Entry 4F0M (X-ray diffraction, 2.25 A resolution); this record covers chains A and B.

[Chain A]
Protein: Ribulose bisphosphate carboxylase large chain
Organism: Galdieria sulphuraria
Notes: EC 4.1.1.39
UniProtKB: P23755 (RBL_GALSU); residues 1-493 here = UniProt positions 1-493
Amino-acid sequence (493 residues; row label = number of the first residue in the row):
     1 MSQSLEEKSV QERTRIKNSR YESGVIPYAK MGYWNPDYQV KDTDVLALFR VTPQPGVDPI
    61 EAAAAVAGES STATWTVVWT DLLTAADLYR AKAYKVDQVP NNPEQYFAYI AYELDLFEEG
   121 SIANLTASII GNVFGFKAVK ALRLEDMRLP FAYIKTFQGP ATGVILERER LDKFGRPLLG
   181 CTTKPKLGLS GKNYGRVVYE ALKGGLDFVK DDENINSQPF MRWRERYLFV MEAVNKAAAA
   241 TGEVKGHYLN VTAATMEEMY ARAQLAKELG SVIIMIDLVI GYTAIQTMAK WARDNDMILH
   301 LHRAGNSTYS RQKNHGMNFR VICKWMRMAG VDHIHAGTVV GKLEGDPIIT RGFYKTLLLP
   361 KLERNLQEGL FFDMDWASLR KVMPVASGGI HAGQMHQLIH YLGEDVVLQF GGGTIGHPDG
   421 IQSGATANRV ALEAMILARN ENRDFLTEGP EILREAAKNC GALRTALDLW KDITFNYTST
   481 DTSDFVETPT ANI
Not modelled in the structure: 1-26, 475-493
Modified / non-standard residues: Cys-181 (s-nitroso-cysteine; SNC); Cys-460 (s-nitroso-cysteine; SNC)
Swiss-Prot annotation at these positions:
  - active site (Proton acceptor): Lys-184, His-302
  - binding site (substrate): Asn-132, Thr-182, Lys-186, Arg-303, His-335, Ser-387
  - binding site (Mg(2+)): Lys-210, Asp-212, Glu-213
  - site: Lys-342 (Transition state stabilizer)
  - modified residue: Cys-181 (S-nitrosocysteine), Lys-210 (N6-carboxylysine), Cys-460 (S-nitrosocysteine)
What the authors report for this chain:
  - Mg2+ coordination through a water molecule: His-300
  - catalytic residues: Lys-210, Asp-212, Glu-213 (proposed by the authors, not directly observed)

[Chain B]
Protein: Ribulose bisphosphate carboxylase small chain
Organism: Galdieria sulphuraria
Notes: EC 4.1.1.39
UniProtKB: P23756 (RBS_GALSU); residues 501-638 here correspond to UniProt positions 1-138 (UniProt number = residue number - 500)
Amino-acid sequence (138 residues; row label = number of the first residue in the row):
   501 MRITQGTFSF LPDLTDEQIK KQIDYMISKK LAIGIEYTND IHPRNSFWEM WGLPLFEVTD
   561 PAPVLFEINA CRKAKSNFYI KVVGFSSERG IESTIISFIV NRPKHEPGFN LIRQEDKSRS
   621 IKYSIQAYET YKPEDQRY

[Interface between chain A and chain B]
Pairs across the interface (65):
  Ile-165(A) / Gly-590(B)
  Ile-165(A) / Ile-591(B)
  Ile-165(A) / Ser-593(B)
  Glu-169(A) / Ser-593(B)  hydrogen bond
  Asp-172(A) / Gln-505(B)
  Phe-174(A) / Thr-507(B)  hydrogen bond (backbone-side chain)
  Phe-174(A) / Thr-594(B)
  Phe-174(A) / Ile-595(B)
  Phe-174(A) / Ile-596(B)
  Phe-174(A) / Ser-597(B)
  Gly-175(A) / Thr-507(B)
  Gly-175(A) / Ile-595(B)  hydrogen bond (backbone-backbone)
  Arg-176(A) / Thr-507(B)
  Gly-204(A) / Phe-510(B)
  Gly-205(A) / Phe-510(B)
  Glu-232(A) / Arg-613(B)  salt bridge
  Glu-232(A) / Tyr-623(B)  hydrogen bond
  Asn-235(A) / Tyr-623(B)
  Lys-236(A) / Leu-611(B)
  Lys-236(A) / Arg-613(B)
  Ala-239(A) / Phe-609(B)
  Ala-239(A) / Ile-625(B)  hydrophobic
  Ala-240(A) / Met-501(B)
  Thr-241(A) / Met-501(B)
  Thr-241(A) / Ile-503(B)
  Thr-241(A) / Thr-504(B)  hydrogen bond (backbone-backbone)
  Gly-242(A) / Met-501(B)
  Gly-242(A) / Gln-505(B)  hydrogen bond (backbone-side chain)
  Gly-242(A) / Pro-543(B)
  Gly-242(A) / Phe-609(B)
  Glu-243(A) / Thr-504(B)  hydrogen bond
  Glu-243(A) / Gln-505(B)
  Glu-243(A) / Pro-543(B)
  Val-244(A) / Arg-544(B)
  Glu-268(A) / Lys-617(B)
  Glu-268(A) / Ser-620(B)
  Leu-269(A) / Ser-620(B)
  Ser-378(A) / Arg-589(B)
  Lys-381(A) / Gly-590(B)
  Glu-404(A) / Tyr-525(B)
  Glu-404(A) / Ile-595(B)
  Thr-426(A) / Phe-510(B)
  Arg-429(A) / Thr-504(B)  hydrogen bond (side chain-backbone)
  Arg-429(A) / Phe-510(B)
  Val-430(A) / Phe-510(B)
  Val-430(A) / Leu-511(B)
  Glu-433(A) / Thr-507(B)
  Glu-433(A) / Phe-508(B)
  Glu-433(A) / Ser-509(B)  hydrogen bond (side chain-backbone)
  Glu-433(A) / Phe-510(B)  hydrogen bond (side chain-backbone)
  Glu-433(A) / Leu-511(B)
  Ala-434(A) / Leu-511(B)  hydrophobic
  Ile-436(A) / Phe-508(B)  hydrophobic
  Leu-437(A) / Phe-508(B)
  Leu-437(A) / Leu-511(B)  hydrophobic
  Leu-437(A) / Gln-518(B)
  Leu-437(A) / Gln-522(B)
  Arg-439(A) / Tyr-525(B)  hydrogen bond
  Asn-440(A) / Phe-508(B)
  Asn-440(A) / Gln-522(B)  hydrogen bond
  Asn-440(A) / Tyr-525(B)
  Asn-440(A) / Ile-596(B)
  Glu-441(A) / Lys-521(B)
  Glu-441(A) / Gln-522(B)
  Asn-459(A) / Pro-512(B)
Other interface residues (no listed pair), chain A (36 interface residues in all): Leu-228, Met-231, Ala-238
Other interface residues (no listed pair), chain B (35 interface residues in all): Arg-502, Leu-514, Arg-619, Ile-621

[Overview]
The interface between chain A and chain B involves 36 residues on one side and 35 on the other; the contacts
include 12 hydrogen bonds and 1 salt bridge. Polar contacts include Glu-232(A)/Arg-613(B),
Glu-169(A)/Ser-593(B) and Phe-174(A)/Thr-507(B). From the paper: catalytic residues Lys-210(A), Asp-212(A) and
Glu-213(A); water-mediated Mg2+ coordination by His-300(A).
Here chain A is Ribulose bisphosphate carboxylase large chain and chain B is Ribulose bisphosphate carboxylase
small chain, both from Galdieria sulphuraria. Entry 4F0M (UNACTIVATED RUBISCO with MAGNESIUM AND A WATER
MOLECULE BOUND) was determined by X-ray diffraction together with 4F0H and 4F0K from the same study.
